PDB entry 4MGT | X-ray diffraction, 2.60 A resolution | chains A and C of the 3 polymer chains in the assembly

== Chain A ==
Name: Alpha-ketoglutarate-dependent dioxygenase alkB homolog 2
From: Homo sapiens
Notes: EC 1.14.11.33
UniProtKB: Q6NS38 (ALKB2_HUMAN); residues 56-258 here = UniProt positions 56-258
Chain sequence (205 residues; row label = number of the first residue in the row):
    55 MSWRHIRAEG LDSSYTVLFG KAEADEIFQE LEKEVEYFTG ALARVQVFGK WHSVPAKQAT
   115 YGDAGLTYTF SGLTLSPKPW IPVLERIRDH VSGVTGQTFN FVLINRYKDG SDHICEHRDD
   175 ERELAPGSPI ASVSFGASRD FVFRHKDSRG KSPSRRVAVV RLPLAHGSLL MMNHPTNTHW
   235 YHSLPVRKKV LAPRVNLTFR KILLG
Not modelled in the structure: 180-181, 203-206
Differences from the reference sequence: initiating methionine (55); conflict Ser67 (Cys in Q6NS38), Ser165 (Cys in Q6NS38), Cys169 (Gly in Q6NS38), Ser192 (Cys in Q6NS38); engineered mutation Ala110 (Arg in Q6NS38); expression tag (259)
Curated features (UniProtKB/Swiss-Prot):
  - binding site (substrate): Phe102 to Lys104, Tyr122 to Phe124, Asp174
  - binding site (2-oxoglutarate): Asn159, Tyr161, His171, His236, Arg248, Thr252, Arg254
  - binding site (Fe cation): His171, Asp173, His236
  - mutagenesis: Val101 to Gly103 (Strong decrease of activity toward N1-methyladenine adduct in both ssDNA and dsDNA substrates), Val101 (V101A: Decreases activity toward N1-methyladenine adduct in ssDNA. Has no effect on lesion repair in dsDNA; V101G: Loss of activity toward N1-methyladenine adduct in either ssDNA or dsDNA ...), Phe102 (F102A: Strong decrease of activity toward N1-methyladenine adduct. Loss of activity toward N1-methyladenine adduct in either ssDNA or dsDNA; when associated with G-101), Tyr122 (Y122A: Decreases activity toward N1-methyladenine adduct in either ssDNA or dsDNA), Phe124 (F124A: Loss of activity toward N1-methyladenine adduct in either ssDNA or dsDNA), Ser125 (S125A: Strong decrease of activity toward N1-methyladenine adduct in ssDNA. Has no effect on lesion repair in dsDNA), Asp173 (D173A: Loss of activity associated with decreased rDNA transcription), Glu175 (E175A: Loss of activity), His236 (H236A: Decreases activity)

== Chain C ==
Molecule: DNA2
Sequence (13 nucleotides; row label = number of the first residue in the row):
    28 TGTCTCAXTG TCG
Modified / non-standard residues: 2YR (2'-deoxy-N-(2-sulfanylethyl)cytidine 5'-(dihydrogen phosphate)) at position 35

== How chain A and chain C interact ==
Residue-residue contacts (12):
  Ala97(A) with DG40(C), phosphate contact
  Arg98(A) with DG40(C), sugar contact
  His167(A) with 2YR_35(C), base contact
  Cys169(A) with 2YR_35(C), covalent bond
  Arg198(A) with DA34(C), phosphate contact; 2YR_35(C), salt bridge to the phosphate
  Pro239(A) with DC33(C), phosphate contact
  Val240(A) with DT32(C), phosphate contact
  Arg241(A) with DT32(C), phosphate contact; DC33(C), salt bridge to the phosphate
  Lys242(A) with DC31(C), phosphate contact; DT32(C), hydrogen bond to the phosphate
Also at the interface, not in a pair above, chain A (10 interface residues in all): Ser107

== In short ==
Chain A and chain C form an interface of 10 and 6 residues respectively, with 1 covalent bond, 1 hydrogen bond
and 2 salt bridges. Among the polar pairs are Lys242(A)-DT32(C), Arg198(A)-2YR_35(C) and Arg241(A)-DC33(C).
Here chain A is Alpha-ketoglutarate-dependent dioxygenase alkB homolog 2 (Homo sapiens) and chain C is DNA2.
Entry 4MGT (ALKBH2 R110A cross-linked to undamaged dsDNA) was determined by X-ray diffraction together with
4MG2 from the same study.
